5VHR - chains A and F of the 8 polymer chains in the assembly; structure by electron microscopy, 7.70 A resolution (low resolution: residue-level contacts below are approximate; hydrogen-bond / salt-bridge calls are withheld).

Chain A:
Protein: 26S proteasome regulatory subunit 7
Organism: Homo sapiens
Reference sequence: P35998 (PRS7_HUMAN); numbering as in UniProt (aligned over 159-424)
Chain sequence (266 residues; row label = number of the first residue in the row):
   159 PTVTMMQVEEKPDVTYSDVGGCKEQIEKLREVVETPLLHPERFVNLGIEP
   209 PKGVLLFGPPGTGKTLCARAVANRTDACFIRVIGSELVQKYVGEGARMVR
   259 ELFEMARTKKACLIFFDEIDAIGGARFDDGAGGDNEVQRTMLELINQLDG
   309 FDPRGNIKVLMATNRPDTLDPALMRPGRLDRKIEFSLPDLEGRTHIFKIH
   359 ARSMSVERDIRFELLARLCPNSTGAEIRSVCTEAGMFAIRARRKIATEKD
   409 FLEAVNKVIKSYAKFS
Unresolved in the structure: 285-290, 423-424
UniProt features mapped onto this chain:
  - binding site (ATP): Gly216 to Thr223
  - modified residue: Lys422 (N6-acetyllysine)

Chain F:
Protein: 26S proteasome regulatory subunit 6A
Organism: Homo sapiens
Reference sequence: P17980 (PRS6A_HUMAN); residue numbers follow UniProt; this construct covers 166-432
Chain sequence (267 residues; each row starts with the number of its first residue):
   166 TEYDSRVKAMEVDERPTEQYSDIGGLDKQIQELVEAIVLPMNHKEKFENL
   216 GIQPPKGVLMYGPPGTGKTLLARACAAQTKATFLKLAGPQLVQMFIGDGA
   266 KLVRDAFALAKEKAPSIIFIDELDAIGTKRFDSEKAGDREVQRTMLELLN
   316 QLDGFQPNTQVKVIAATNRVDILDPALLRSGRLDRKIEFPMPNEEARARI
   366 MQIHSRKMNVSPDVNYEELARCTDDFNGAQCKAVCVEAGMIALRRGATEL
   416 THEDYMEGILEVQAKKK
Unresolved in the structure: 166-167, 182-190, 429-432
UniProt features mapped onto this chain:
  - binding site (ATP): Gly227 to Thr234
  - modified residue: Ser376 (Phosphoserine)

Interface between chain A and chain F:
Residue-residue contacts (19; chain A residue first):
  Glu189(A) - Arg409(F)
  Phe201(A) - Leu408(F)
  Asn203(A) - Thr413(F)
  Leu204(A) - Leu408(F)
  Leu204(A) - Gly411(F)
  Leu204(A) - Thr413(F)
  Gly205(A) - Leu408(F)
  Glu207(A) - Leu408(F)
  Pro208(A) - Leu408(F)
  Pro209(A) - Met405(F)
  Pro209(A) - Leu408(F)
  Pro209(A) - Arg409(F)
  Lys210(A) - Met405(F)
  Asn293(A) - Met259(F)
  Arg297(A) - Gln258(F)
  Asn304(A) - Glu176(F)
  Asp338(A) - Glu402(F)
  Asp338(A) - Met405(F)
  Arg339(A) - Arg409(F)
Interface residues without a listed pair, chain A (15 interface residues in all): Ile206
Interface residues without a listed pair, chain F (13 interface residues in all): Phe260, Met373, Val401, Ala412

Overview:
Chain A and chain F form an interface of 15 and 13 residues respectively. UniProt lists 8 ATP-binding residues
on chain A; 8 ATP-binding residues on chain F.
Chain A is 26S proteasome regulatory subunit 7 and chain F is 26S proteasome regulatory subunit 6A, both from
Homo sapiens; the structure, Conformational Landscape of the p28-Bound Human Proteasome Regulatory Particle,
was determined by electron microscopy (same publication as 5VGZ, 5VHF, 5VHH, 5VHI, 5VHJ, 5VHM and 5 further
entries).
